PDB entry 4INR | X-ray diffraction, 2.70 A resolution | chains F and G of the 28 polymer chains in the assembly

== Chain F ==
Name: Proteasome component C1
Source organism: Saccharomyces cerevisiae
Notes: EC 3.4.25.1
UniProtKB: P21242 (PSA3_YEAST); residues -3 to 284 here correspond to UniProt positions 1-288 (UniProt number = residue number + 4)
Sequence (288 residues; each row starts with the number of its first residue; numbers below 1 keep their minus sign (Met-3 is residue -3)):
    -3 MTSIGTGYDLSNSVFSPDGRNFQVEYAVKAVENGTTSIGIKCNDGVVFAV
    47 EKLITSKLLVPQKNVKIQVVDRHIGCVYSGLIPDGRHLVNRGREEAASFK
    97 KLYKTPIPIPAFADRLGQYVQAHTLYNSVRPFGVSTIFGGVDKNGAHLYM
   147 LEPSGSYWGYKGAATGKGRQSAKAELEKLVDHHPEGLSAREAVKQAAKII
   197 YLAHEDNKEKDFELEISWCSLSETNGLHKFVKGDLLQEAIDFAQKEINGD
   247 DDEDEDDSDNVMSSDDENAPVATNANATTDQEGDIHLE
Disordered / not traced: -3 to 0, 245-284
UniProt features mapped onto this chain:
  - modified residue: Thr-2 (N-acetylthreonine)

== Chain G ==
Name: Proteasome component C7-alpha
Source organism: Saccharomyces cerevisiae
Notes: EC 3.4.25.1
UniProtKB: P21243 (PSA6_YEAST); residues -8 to 243 here correspond to UniProt positions 1-252 (UniProt number = residue number + 9)
Sequence (252 residues; row label = number of the first residue in the row; numbers below 1 keep their minus sign (Met-8 is residue -8)):
    -8 MSGAAAASAAGYDRHITIFSPEGRLYQVEYAFKATNQTNINSLAVRGKDC
    42 TVVISQKKVPDKLLDPTTVSYIFCISRTIGMVVNGPIPDARNAALRAKAE
    92 AAEFRYKYGYDMPCDVLAKRMANLSQIYTQRAYMRPLGVILTFVSVDEEL
   142 GPSIYKTDPAGYYVGYKATATGPKQQEITTNLENHFKKSKIDHINEESWE
   192 KVVEFAITHMIDALGTEFSKNDLEVGVATKDKFFTLSAENIEERLVAIAE
   242 QD
Disordered / not traced: -8 to 0

== Chain F / chain G interface ==
Pairs across the interface (61; chain F residue first):
  Thr2(F) - His6(G)  hydrogen bond (backbone-side chain)
  Gly3(F) - His6(G)
  Tyr4(F) - Arg5(G)
  Tyr4(F) - His6(G)
  Tyr4(F) - Tyr21(G)
  Ser9(F) - Arg126(G)
  Val10(F) - His6(G)
  Val10(F) - Gln18(G)
  Phe11(F) - Gln18(G)  hydrogen bond (backbone-side chain)
  Phe11(F) - Tyr21(G)
  Phe11(F) - Ala25(G)  hydrophobic
  Phe11(F) - Arg126(G)
  Phe11(F) - Pro127(G)
  Ser12(F) - Tyr21(G)
  Pro13(F) - Tyr21(G)
  Gly15(F) - Tyr21(G)
  Gly15(F) - Ala25(G)
  Gly15(F) - Gln28(G)
  Arg16(F) - Gln28(G)
  Lys37(F) - Asp56(G)  salt bridge
  Gln114(F) - Arg82(G)  hydrogen bond (side chain-backbone)
  Gln114(F) - Asn83(G)
  Gln114(F) - Leu86(G)
  Gln117(F) - Pro79(G)
  Gln117(F) - Asp80(G)
  Gln117(F) - Asn83(G)  hydrogen bond
  Gln117(F) - Arg126(G)  hydrogen bond
  Gln117(F) - Leu128(G)
  Thr120(F) - Arg126(G)  hydrogen bond (backbone-side chain)
  Leu121(F) - Tyr124(G)
  Leu121(F) - Arg126(G)
  Tyr122(F) - Tyr124(G)  hydrophobic
  Tyr122(F) - Met125(G)  hydrophobic
  Ser150(F) - Pro79(G)
  Gly151(F) - Pro79(G)
  Ser152(F) - Ile78(G)
  Ser152(F) - Pro79(G)
  Tyr153(F) - Arg82(G)  hydrogen bond (backbone-side chain)
  Trp154(F) - Leu55(G)  hydrophobic
  Trp154(F) - Thr59(G)
  Trp154(F) - Val60(G)  hydrophobic
  Trp154(F) - Ser61(G)
  Trp154(F) - Tyr62(G)
  Trp154(F) - Ile78(G)  hydrophobic
  Trp154(F) - Arg82(G)
  Gly155(F) - Leu55(G)
  Gly155(F) - Asp56(G)  hydrogen bond (backbone-backbone)
  Gly155(F) - Thr59(G)  hydrogen bond (backbone-side chain)
  Tyr156(F) - Leu54(G)
  Tyr156(F) - Leu55(G)
  Lys157(F) - Lys53(G)
  Lys157(F) - Leu54(G)  hydrogen bond (backbone-backbone)
  Lys157(F) - Leu55(G)
  Gly158(F) - Leu54(G)
  Lys169(F) - Leu54(G)
  Leu172(F) - Leu54(G)
  Glu173(F) - Asp52(G)
  Glu173(F) - Lys53(G)  salt bridge
  Glu173(F) - Leu54(G)
  Val176(F) - Leu54(G)  hydrophobic
  Asp177(F) - Lys53(G)  salt bridge
Interface residues without a listed pair, chain F (32 interface residues in all): Asp110, Tyr145
Interface residues without a listed pair, chain G (30 interface residues in all): Ala22, Lys24, Pro57, Gly129

== Summary ==
The interface between chain F and chain G involves 32 residues on one side and 30 on the other; the contacts
include 10 hydrogen bonds and 3 salt bridges. Polar pairs include Lys37(F)-Asp56(G), Glu173(F)-Lys53(G) and
Asp177(F)-Lys53(G).
Chain F is Proteasome component C1 and chain G is Proteasome component C7-alpha, both from Saccharomyces
cerevisiae; the structure, Yeast 20S proteasome in complex with the vinyl sulfone LU102, was determined by
X-ray diffraction together with 4INT and 4INU from the same study.
